PDB entry 5XVP | X-ray diffraction, 3.00 A resolution | chains E and H of the 10 polymer chains in the assembly

# Chain E
Protein: CRISPR-associated endoribonuclease Cas2
Source organism: Enterococcus faecalis TX0027
Notes: EC 3.1.-.-
Reference sequence: E6GPD6 (E6GPD6_ENTFL); residues 1-109 here = UniProt positions 1-109
Sequence (109 residues; each row starts with the number of its first residue):
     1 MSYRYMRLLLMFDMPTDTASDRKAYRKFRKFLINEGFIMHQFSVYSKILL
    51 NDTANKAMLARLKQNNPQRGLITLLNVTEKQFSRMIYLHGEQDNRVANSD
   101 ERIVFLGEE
Not modelled in the structure: 1-3, 108-109
Ion coordination: Mg2+: Phe12, Asp13, Ser43 (shared with DC15(H) of chain H)

# Chain H
Molecule: 73-nt DNA strand
Sequence (73 nucleotides; each row starts with the number of its first residue):
     1 TTCGTAGCTGAGGCCTCAGCTACGTTCCGTTTTAGAGTCATGTTGTTTAG
    51 AATGGTACCAAAACCTCGGAGAA
Not modelled in the structure: 1-2
Ion coordination: Mg2+: DC15 (shared with Phe12(E), Asp13(E), Ser43(E) of chain E)

# Interface between chain E and chain H
Residue-residue contacts (28):
  Arg4(E) with DG42(H), hydrogen bond to the base; DT43(H), base contact
  Phe12(E) with DC15(H), phosphate contact; DT16(H), phosphate contact
  Asp13(E) with DC15(H), phosphate contact
  Met14(E) with DC14(H), sugar contact; DC15(H), hydrogen bond to the phosphate
  Pro15(E) with DC14(H), phosphate contact
  Thr16(E) with DC14(H), hydrogen bond to the phosphate
  Asp17(E) with DG13(H), phosphate contact; DC14(H), phosphate contact
  Tyr25(E) with DC15(H), sugar contact; DT16(H), hydrogen bond to the phosphate
  Arg29(E) with DT16(H), sugar contact; DC17(H), salt bridge to the phosphate
  Met39(E) with DT16(H), phosphate contact; DC17(H), phosphate contact
  Phe42(E) with DC15(H), phosphate contact; DT16(H), phosphate contact
  Ser43(E) with DC15(H), hydrogen bond to the phosphate; DT16(H), hydrogen bond to the phosphate
  Tyr45(E) with DT16(H), hydrogen bond to the phosphate
  Asn51(E) with DA40(H), hydrogen bond to the phosphate; DT41(H), base contact
  Thr53(E) with DA40(H), hydrogen bond to the base
  Ala57(E) with DT38(H), phosphate contact
  Arg61(E) with DT38(H), salt bridge to the phosphate
  Arg84(E) with DG50(H), phosphate contact
Other interface residues (no listed pair), chain E (19 interface residues in all): Asp52
Other interface residues (no listed pair), chain H (12 interface residues in all): DA49

# In short
Chain E and chain H form an interface of 19 and 12 residues respectively; the contacts include 9 hydrogen
bonds and 2 salt bridges. Polar pairs include Arg4(E)-DG42(H), Thr53(E)-DA40(H) and Met14(E)-DC15(H).
Phe12(E), Asp13(E), Ser43(E) and DC15(H) form the Mg2+ site.
Here chain E is CRISPR-associated endoribonuclease Cas2 (Enterococcus faecalis TX0027) and chain H is a 73-nt
DNA strand. Entry 5XVP (E. fae Cas1-Cas2/prespacer/target ternary complex revealing the fully integrated
states) was determined by X-ray diffraction, deposited together with 5XVN and 5XVO.
